PDB entry 8WC7 | electron microscopy, 3.10 A resolution | chains A and B of the 5 polymer chains in the assembly

[Chain A]
Name: Guanine nucleotide-binding protein G(s) subunit alpha isoforms short
Organism: Homo sapiens
Sequence (362 residues; numbered 0 to 361; the number before each row is that of its first residue; numbering starts at 0):
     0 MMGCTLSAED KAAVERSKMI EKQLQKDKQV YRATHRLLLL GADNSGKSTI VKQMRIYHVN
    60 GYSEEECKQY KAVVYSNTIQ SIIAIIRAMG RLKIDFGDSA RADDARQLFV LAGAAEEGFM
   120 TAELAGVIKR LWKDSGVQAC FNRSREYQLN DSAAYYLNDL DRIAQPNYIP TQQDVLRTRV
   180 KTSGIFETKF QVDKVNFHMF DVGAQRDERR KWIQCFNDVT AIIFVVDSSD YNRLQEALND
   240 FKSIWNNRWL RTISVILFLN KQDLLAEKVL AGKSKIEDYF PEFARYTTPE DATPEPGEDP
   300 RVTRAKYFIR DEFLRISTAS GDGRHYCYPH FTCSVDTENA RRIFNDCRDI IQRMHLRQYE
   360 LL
Not modelled in the structure: 0-3, 55-179, 272, 294-297, 334

[Chain B]
Name: Guanine nucleotide-binding protein G(I)/G(S)/G(T) subunit beta-1
Organism: Homo sapiens
Reference sequence: P62873 (GBB1_HUMAN); residue numbers follow UniProt; this construct covers 2-340
Sequence (345 residues; row label = number of the first residue in the row; numbers below 1 keep their minus sign (Met-4 is residue -4)):
    -4 MGSLLQSELD QLRQEAEQLK NQIRDARKAC ADATLSQITN NIDPVGRIQM RTRRTLRGHL
    56 AKIYAMHWGT DSRLLVSASQ DGKLIIWDSY TTNKVHAIPL RSSWVMTCAY APSGNYVACG
   116 GLDNICSIYN LKTREGNVRV SRELAGHTGY LSCCRFLDDN QIVTSSGDTT CALWDIETGQ
   176 QTTTFTGHTG DVMSLSLAPD TRLFVSGACD ASAKLWDVRE GMCRQTFTGH ESDINAICFF
   236 PNGNAFATGS DDATCRLFDL RADQELMTYS HDNIICGITS VSFSKSGRLL LAGYDDFNCN
   296 VWDALKADRA GVLAGHDNRV SCLGVTDDGM AVATGSWDSF LKIWN
Not modelled in the structure: -4 to 3, 310
Sequence notes: initiating methionine (-4); expression tag (-3 to 1)

[Chain A / chain B interface]
Residue-residue contacts (41; chain A residue first):
  Ala12(A) with Asn88(B)
  Arg15(A) with Val90(B), hydrogen bond (side chain-backbone); His91(B)
  Ser16(A) with Lys89(B)
  Ile19(A) with Lys89(B)
  Glu20(A) with Lys89(B), salt bridge
  Leu23(A) with Gly53(B)
  Asp26(A) with Lys78(B), salt bridge
  Lys27(A) with Leu55(B)
  Tyr30(A) with Leu55(B), hydrophobic
  Thr181(A) with Asn119(B), hydrogen bond (backbone-side chain); His142(B)
  Ser182(A) with Asn119(B)
  Gly183(A) with Leu117(B); Asp118(B); Asn119(B)
  Ile184(A) with Trp99(B); Leu117(B)
  Phe199(A) with Trp99(B), hydrophobic
  Ala203(A) with Asn119(B); Thr143(B)
  Gln204(A) with Leu117(B); Asn119(B); Tyr145(B)
  Arg205(A) with Gly162(B); Gly185(B); Asp186(B)
  Glu207(A) with Asp186(B)
  Lys210(A) with Tyr145(B); Asp186(B); Cys204(B); Asp228(B), salt bridge; Asn230(B)
  Trp211(A) with Leu117(B), hydrophobic
  Cys214(A) with Tyr59(B); Trp99(B); Met101(B), hydrophobic
  Phe215(A) with Trp99(B), hydrophobic
  Asn216(A) with Lys57(B)
  Asp217(A) with Gln75(B), hydrogen bond
  Trp248(A) with Arg314(B)
Other interface residues (no listed pair), chain A (28 interface residues in all): Val13, Arg209, Gln213
Other interface residues (no listed pair), chain B (34 interface residues in all): Ala56, Ile80, Ala92, Ser97, Gly144, Thr164, Met188, Asp246, Trp332

[In short]
The interface between chain A and chain B involves 28 residues on one side and 34 on the other; the contacts
include 3 hydrogen bonds and 3 salt bridges. Polar pairs include Glu20(A)-Lys89(B), Asp26(A)-Lys78(B) and
Lys210(A)-Asp228(B).
Here chain A is Guanine nucleotide-binding protein G(s) subunit alpha isoforms short and chain B is Guanine
nucleotide-binding protein G(I)/G(S)/G(T) subunit beta-1, both from Homo sapiens. Entry 8WC7 (Cryo-EM
structure of the ZH8667-bound mTAAR1-Gs complex) was determined by electron microscopy, deposited together
with 8WC3, 8WC4, 8WC5, 8WC6, 8WC8, 8WC9, 8WCA and 8WCB.
